PDB entry 4HRT | X-ray diffraction, 1.46 A resolution | chains A and D of the 4 polymer chains in the assembly

[Chain A]
Protein: Globin-2 A chain
From: Scapharca inaequivalvis
UniProtKB: P14821 (GLB2A_ANAIN); residues 4-149 here correspond to UniProt positions 5-150 (UniProt number = residue number + 1)
Sequence (150 residues; row label = number of the first residue in the row; numbering starts at 0):
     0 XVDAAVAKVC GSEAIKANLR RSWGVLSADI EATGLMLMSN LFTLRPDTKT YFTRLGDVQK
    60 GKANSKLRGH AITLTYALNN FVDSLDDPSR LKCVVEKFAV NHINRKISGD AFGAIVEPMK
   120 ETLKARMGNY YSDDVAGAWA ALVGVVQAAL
Construct notes: acetylation (0); expression tag (1-3)
Modified residues: ACE (acetyl group) at position 0
Bound ions: heme Fe near H101 (its only coordinating residue here)
Ligand contacts: heme (HEM): L36, T47, Y50, F51, R53, L54, H69, T72, L73, A76, L77, F97, N100, H101, R104, I106, A110, F111, I114

[Chain D]
Protein: Hemoglobin B chain
From: Scapharca inaequivalvis
UniProtKB: O02480 (O02480_ANAIN); residues 3-151 here correspond to UniProt positions 4-152 (UniProt number = residue number + 1)
Sequence (152 residues; each row starts with the number of its first residue; numbering starts at 0):
     0 XSRVAELANA VVSNADQKDL LRMSWGVLSV DMEGTGLMLM ANLFKTSPSA KGKFARLGDV
    60 SAGKDNSKLR GHSITLMYAL QNFVDALDDV ERLKCVVEKF AVNHINRQIS ADEFGEIVGP
   120 LRQTLKARMG NYFDEDTVAA WASLVAVVQA AL
Construct notes: acetylation (0); expression tag (1-2)
Modified residues: ACE (acetyl group) at position 0
Bound ions: heme Fe near H103 (its only coordinating residue here)
Ligand contacts: heme (HEM): L42, A49, K52, F53, R55, L56, H71, T74, L75, A78, L79, F99, N102, H103, R106, I108, E112, F113, E115, I116

[How chain A and chain D interact]
Residue-residue contacts (24):
  R20(A) with V29(D)
  V24(A) with G25(D); V29(D), hydrophobic
  A27(A) with R21(D); G25(D)
  D28(A) with D18(D); R21(D), salt bridge
  E120(A) with Y131(D), hydrogen bond
  K123(A) with Y131(D)
  A124(A) with M22(D); Y131(D), hydrophobic
  R125(A) with M22(D); V26(D)
  M126(A) with V26(D)
  G127(A) with R127(D); M128(D)
  N128(A) with A126(D), hydrogen bond (side chain-backbone); R127(D), hydrogen bond (backbone-backbone); M128(D); G129(D)
  Y129(A) with V26(D); V29(D), hydrophobic; D30(D); R127(D)
Other interface residues (no listed pair), chain A (14 interface residues in all): A31, M35
Other interface residues (no listed pair), chain D (14 interface residues in all): K125, N130

[Overview]
The chain A/chain D interface involves 14 residues from each chain, with 3 hydrogen bonds and 1 salt bridge.
Polar contacts include D28(A)-R21(D), E120(A)-Y131(D) and N128(A)-A126(D). Chain A binds heme. Chain D binds
heme.
Chain A is Globin-2 A chain and chain D is Hemoglobin B chain, both from Scapharca inaequivalvis; the
structure, Scapharca tetrameric hemoglobin, unliganded, was determined by X-ray diffraction (same publication
as 4HRR).
